Entry 1PCQ (X-ray diffraction, 2.81 A resolution); this record covers chains C and I of the 21 polymer chains in the assembly.

Chain C (and I):
Name: groEL protein
Organism: Escherichia coli
Notes: chain I of this document is another copy of the same molecule, construct and numbering; everything in this record applies to it too
UniProt: P0A6F5 (CH60_ECOLI); residues 2-525 here correspond to UniProt positions 1-524 (UniProt number = residue number - 1)
Chain sequence (524 residues; row label = number of the first residue in the row):
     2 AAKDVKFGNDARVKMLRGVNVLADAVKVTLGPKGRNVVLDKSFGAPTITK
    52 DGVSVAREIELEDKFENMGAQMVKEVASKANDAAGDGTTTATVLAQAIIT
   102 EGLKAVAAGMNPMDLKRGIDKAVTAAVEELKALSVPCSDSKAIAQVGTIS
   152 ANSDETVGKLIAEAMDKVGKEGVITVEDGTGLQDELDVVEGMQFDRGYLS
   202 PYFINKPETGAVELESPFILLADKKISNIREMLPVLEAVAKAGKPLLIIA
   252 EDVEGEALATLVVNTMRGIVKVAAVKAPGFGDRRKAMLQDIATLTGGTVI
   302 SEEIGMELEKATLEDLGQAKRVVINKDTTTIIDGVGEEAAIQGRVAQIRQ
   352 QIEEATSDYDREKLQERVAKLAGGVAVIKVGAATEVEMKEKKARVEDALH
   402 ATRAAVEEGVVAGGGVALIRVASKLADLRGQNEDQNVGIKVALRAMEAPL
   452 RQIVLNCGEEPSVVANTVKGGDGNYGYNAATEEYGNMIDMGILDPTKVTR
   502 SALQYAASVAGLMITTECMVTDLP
Metal / ion sites: K+: Thr30, Lys51, Thr90 (together with ADP, aluminium fluoride); Mg2+: Asp87 (together with ADP, aluminium fluoride); aluminium fluoride Al: Asp87, Thr89 (together with ADP)
Small-molecule neighbours: ADP / aluminium fluoride: Thr30, Leu31, Gly32, Pro33, Lys51, Asp52, Gly53, Gly86, Asp87, Gly88, Thr89, Thr90, Thr91, Ile150, Ser151, Asp398, Gly414, Gly415, Gly416, Ile454, Tyr478, Asn479, Ala480, Ala481, Met488, Ile493, Asp495
From the paper describing this entry:
  - binding site for aluminium fluoride Al: Asp52, Gly53, Asp87 to Thr91, Asp398
  - mutagenesis - D398A: decreased catalytic activity on ATP (citing earlier work)

Chain C / chain I interface:
Residue-residue contacts (10; chain C residue first):
  Arg452(C) - Glu461(I)  salt bridge
  Glu461(C) - Arg452(I)  salt bridge
  Glu461(C) - Ser463(I)
  Ser463(C) - Glu461(I)
  Ser463(C) - Ser463(I)  hydrogen bond
  Ser463(C) - Val464(I)
  Val464(C) - Ser463(I)
  Val464(C) - Val464(I)  hydrophobic
  Val464(C) - Asn467(I)
  Asn467(C) - Val464(I)
Also at the interface, not in a pair above, chain I (6 interface residues in all): Lys470

Summary:
5 residues of chain C and 6 residues of chain I are in contact; the contacts include 1 hydrogen bond and 2
salt bridges. Polar contacts include Arg452(C)-Glu461(I) and Ser463(C)-Ser463(I). From the paper: a binding
site for aluminium fluoride Al at Asp52(C), Gly53(C) and Asp87(C) among others; D398A of chain C reduces
catalytic activity on ATP.
Both chains are groEL protein (Escherichia coli). Entry 1PCQ (Crystal structure of groEL-groES) was determined
by X-ray diffraction together with 1PF9 from the same study.
